Entry 9AST (electron microscopy, 3.07 A resolution); this record covers chains A and B of the 6 polymer chains in the assembly.

Chain A:
Protein: Guanine nucleotide-binding protein G(i) subunit alpha-1
From: Homo sapiens
UniProtKB: P63096 (GNAI1_HUMAN); residue numbers follow UniProt; this construct covers 1-354
Chain sequence (354 residues; row label = number of the first residue in the row):
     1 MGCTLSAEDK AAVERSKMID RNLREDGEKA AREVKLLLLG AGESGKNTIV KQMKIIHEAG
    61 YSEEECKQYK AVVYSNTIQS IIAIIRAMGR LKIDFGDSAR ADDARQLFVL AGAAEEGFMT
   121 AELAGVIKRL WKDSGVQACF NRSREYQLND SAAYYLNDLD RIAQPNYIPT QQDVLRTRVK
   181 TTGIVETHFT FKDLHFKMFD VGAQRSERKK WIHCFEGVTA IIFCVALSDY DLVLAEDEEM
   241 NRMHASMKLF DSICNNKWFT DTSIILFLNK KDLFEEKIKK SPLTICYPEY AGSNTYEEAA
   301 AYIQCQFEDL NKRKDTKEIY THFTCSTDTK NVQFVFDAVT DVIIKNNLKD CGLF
Disordered / not traced: 1-3, 55-181, 234-239
Construct notes: engineered mutation Asn47 (Ser in P63096), Ala203 (Gly in P63096), Ala245 (Glu in P63096), Ser326 (Ala in P63096)
Swiss-Prot annotation at these positions:
  - region: Lys35 to Lys46, Thr48 (G1 motif), Asp173 to Thr181 (G2 motif), Phe196 to Gly202, Gln204, Arg205 (G3 motif), Ile265 to Asp272 (G4 motif), Thr324, Cys325, Thr327 to Thr329 (G5 motif)
  - binding site (GTP): Glu43 to Lys46, Thr48, Ser151, Leu175 to Thr181, Asp200 to Gly202, Gln204, Asn269 to Asp272
  - binding site (Mg(2+)): Thr181
  - modified residue: Arg178 (ADP-ribosylarginine), Gln204 (Deamidated glutamine), Cys351 (ADP-ribosylcysteine)
  - lipidation: Gly2 (N-myristoyl glycine), Cys3 (S-palmitoyl cysteine)
  - natural variant: Gly40 (G40C: In NEDHISB; G40R: In NEDHISB), Gly45 (G45D: In NEDHISB), Thr48 (T48I: In NEDHISB; T48K: In NEDHISB), Gln52 (Q52P: In NEDHISB), Ser75 (deletion: In NEDHISB; uncertain significance), Gln172 (deletion: In NEDHISB), Asp173 (D173V: In NEDHISB), Glu186 to Phe189 (deletion: In NEDHISB; uncertain significance), Cys224 (C224Y: In NEDHISB), Lys270 (K270N: In NEDHISB; K270R: In NEDHISB), Asp272 (D272G: In NEDHISB), Val332 (V332E: In NEDHISB; uncertain significance)
  - mutagenesis: Gly42 (G42R: Abolishes switch to an activated conformation and dissociation from beta and gamma subunits upon GTP binding. Abolishes interaction with RGS family members), Glu116 (E116L: Enhances interaction (inactive GDP-bound) with RGS14), Gln147 (Q147L: Enhances interaction (inactive GDP-bound) with RGS14)

Chain B:
Protein: Guanine nucleotide-binding protein G(I)/G(S)/G(T) subunit beta-1
From: Homo sapiens
UniProtKB: P62873 (GBB1_HUMAN); residues 2-340 here = UniProt positions 2-340
Chain sequence (351 residues; row label = number of the first residue in the row; numbers below 1 keep their minus sign (Met-10 is residue -10)):
   -10 MHHHHHHGSL LQSELDQLRQ EAEQLKNQIR DARKACADAT LSQITNNIDP VGRIQMRTRR
    50 TLRGHLAKIY AMHWGTDSRL LVSASQDGKL IIWDSYTTNK VHAIPLRSSW VMTCAYAPSG
   110 NYVACGGLDN ICSIYNLKTR EGNVRVSREL AGHTGYLSCC RFLDDNQIVT SSGDTTCALW
   170 DIETGQQTTT FTGHTGDVMS LSLAPDTRLF VSGACDASAK LWDVREGMCR QTFTGHESDI
   230 NAICFFPNGN AFATGSDDAT CRLFDLRADQ ELMTYSHDNI ICGITSVSFS KSGRLLLAGY
   290 DDFNCNVWDA LKADRAGVLA GHDNRVSCLG VTDDGMAVAT GSWDSFLKIW N
Disordered / not traced: -10 to 4
Construct notes: expression tag (-10 to 1)
Swiss-Prot annotation at these positions:
  - modified residue: Ser2 (N-acetylserine), His266 (Phosphohistidine)
  - natural variant: Leu30 (L30F: In MRD42; uncertain significance), Arg52 (R52G: In MRD42), Gly64 (G64V: In MRD42), Asp76 (D76E: In MRD42; D76G: In MRD42), Gly77 (G77S: In MRD42), Lys78 (K78R: In MRD42), Ile80 (I80N: In MRD42; I80T: In MRD42), His91 (H91R: In MRD42; uncertain significance), Ala92 (A92T: In MRD42), Pro94 (P94S: In MRD42), Leu95 (L95P: In MRD42), Arg96 (R96L: In MRD42), 5 further natural variant entries in UniProt

Chain A / chain B interface:
Contacting residue pairs (42):
  Val13(A) with Asn88(B)
  Arg15(A) with Val90(B), hydrogen bond (side chain-backbone); His91(B)
  Ser16(A) with Asn88(B); Lys89(B)
  Ile19(A) with Lys89(B); Ala92(B), hydrophobic
  Asp20(A) with Lys89(B), salt bridge
  Leu23(A) with Gly53(B); Leu55(B); Lys78(B); Ile80(B), hydrophobic
  Asp26(A) with Lys78(B), salt bridge
  Gly27(A) with Leu55(B)
  Thr182(A) with Asn119(B)
  Gly183(A) with Leu117(B); Asn119(B)
  Ile184(A) with Trp99(B); Leu117(B), hydrophobic
  Phe199(A) with Trp99(B), hydrophobic
  Gln204(A) with Leu117(B), hydrogen bond (side chain-backbone); Asn119(B); Tyr145(B)
  Ser206(A) with Tyr145(B); Gly162(B); Asp186(B)
  Glu207(A) with Asp186(B), hydrogen bond (backbone-side chain)
  Lys210(A) with Tyr145(B); Met188(B); Asp228(B), salt bridge; Asn230(B), hydrogen bond
  Trp211(A) with Leu117(B), hydrophobic
  His213(A) with Lys57(B), hydrogen bond (backbone-side chain); Tyr59(B), hydrogen bond; Trp332(B)
  Cys214(A) with Tyr59(B), hydrogen bond; Gln75(B), hydrogen bond; Trp99(B); Met101(B), hydrophobic
  Phe215(A) with Trp99(B), hydrophobic
  Glu216(A) with Lys57(B), salt bridge
  Trp258(A) with Arg314(B)
Also at the interface, not in a pair above, chain A (23 interface residues in all): Ala12
Also at the interface, not in a pair above, chain B (28 interface residues in all): Thr87, His142, Cys204, Asp246

Overview:
The interface between chain A and chain B involves 23 residues on one side and 28 on the other, with 8
hydrogen bonds and 4 salt bridges. Among the polar pairs are Asp20(A)-Lys89(B), Asp26(A)-Lys78(B) and
Lys210(A)-Asp228(B).
Chain A is Guanine nucleotide-binding protein G(i) subunit alpha-1 and chain B is Guanine nucleotide-binding
protein G(I)/G(S)/G(T) subunit beta-1, both from Homo sapiens; the structure, Cryo-EM structure of XCR1
signaling complex, was determined by electron microscopy.
